Entry 8BCB (X-ray diffraction, 2.38 A resolution); this record covers chains B and J.

Chain B:
Molecule: U5 small nuclear ribonucleoprotein 200 kDa helicase
Organism: Homo sapiens
Notes: EC 3.6.4.13
UniProtKB: O75643 (U520_HUMAN); numbering as in UniProt (aligned over 394-2136)
Chain sequence (1747 residues; numbered 390 to 2136; the number before each row is that of its first residue):
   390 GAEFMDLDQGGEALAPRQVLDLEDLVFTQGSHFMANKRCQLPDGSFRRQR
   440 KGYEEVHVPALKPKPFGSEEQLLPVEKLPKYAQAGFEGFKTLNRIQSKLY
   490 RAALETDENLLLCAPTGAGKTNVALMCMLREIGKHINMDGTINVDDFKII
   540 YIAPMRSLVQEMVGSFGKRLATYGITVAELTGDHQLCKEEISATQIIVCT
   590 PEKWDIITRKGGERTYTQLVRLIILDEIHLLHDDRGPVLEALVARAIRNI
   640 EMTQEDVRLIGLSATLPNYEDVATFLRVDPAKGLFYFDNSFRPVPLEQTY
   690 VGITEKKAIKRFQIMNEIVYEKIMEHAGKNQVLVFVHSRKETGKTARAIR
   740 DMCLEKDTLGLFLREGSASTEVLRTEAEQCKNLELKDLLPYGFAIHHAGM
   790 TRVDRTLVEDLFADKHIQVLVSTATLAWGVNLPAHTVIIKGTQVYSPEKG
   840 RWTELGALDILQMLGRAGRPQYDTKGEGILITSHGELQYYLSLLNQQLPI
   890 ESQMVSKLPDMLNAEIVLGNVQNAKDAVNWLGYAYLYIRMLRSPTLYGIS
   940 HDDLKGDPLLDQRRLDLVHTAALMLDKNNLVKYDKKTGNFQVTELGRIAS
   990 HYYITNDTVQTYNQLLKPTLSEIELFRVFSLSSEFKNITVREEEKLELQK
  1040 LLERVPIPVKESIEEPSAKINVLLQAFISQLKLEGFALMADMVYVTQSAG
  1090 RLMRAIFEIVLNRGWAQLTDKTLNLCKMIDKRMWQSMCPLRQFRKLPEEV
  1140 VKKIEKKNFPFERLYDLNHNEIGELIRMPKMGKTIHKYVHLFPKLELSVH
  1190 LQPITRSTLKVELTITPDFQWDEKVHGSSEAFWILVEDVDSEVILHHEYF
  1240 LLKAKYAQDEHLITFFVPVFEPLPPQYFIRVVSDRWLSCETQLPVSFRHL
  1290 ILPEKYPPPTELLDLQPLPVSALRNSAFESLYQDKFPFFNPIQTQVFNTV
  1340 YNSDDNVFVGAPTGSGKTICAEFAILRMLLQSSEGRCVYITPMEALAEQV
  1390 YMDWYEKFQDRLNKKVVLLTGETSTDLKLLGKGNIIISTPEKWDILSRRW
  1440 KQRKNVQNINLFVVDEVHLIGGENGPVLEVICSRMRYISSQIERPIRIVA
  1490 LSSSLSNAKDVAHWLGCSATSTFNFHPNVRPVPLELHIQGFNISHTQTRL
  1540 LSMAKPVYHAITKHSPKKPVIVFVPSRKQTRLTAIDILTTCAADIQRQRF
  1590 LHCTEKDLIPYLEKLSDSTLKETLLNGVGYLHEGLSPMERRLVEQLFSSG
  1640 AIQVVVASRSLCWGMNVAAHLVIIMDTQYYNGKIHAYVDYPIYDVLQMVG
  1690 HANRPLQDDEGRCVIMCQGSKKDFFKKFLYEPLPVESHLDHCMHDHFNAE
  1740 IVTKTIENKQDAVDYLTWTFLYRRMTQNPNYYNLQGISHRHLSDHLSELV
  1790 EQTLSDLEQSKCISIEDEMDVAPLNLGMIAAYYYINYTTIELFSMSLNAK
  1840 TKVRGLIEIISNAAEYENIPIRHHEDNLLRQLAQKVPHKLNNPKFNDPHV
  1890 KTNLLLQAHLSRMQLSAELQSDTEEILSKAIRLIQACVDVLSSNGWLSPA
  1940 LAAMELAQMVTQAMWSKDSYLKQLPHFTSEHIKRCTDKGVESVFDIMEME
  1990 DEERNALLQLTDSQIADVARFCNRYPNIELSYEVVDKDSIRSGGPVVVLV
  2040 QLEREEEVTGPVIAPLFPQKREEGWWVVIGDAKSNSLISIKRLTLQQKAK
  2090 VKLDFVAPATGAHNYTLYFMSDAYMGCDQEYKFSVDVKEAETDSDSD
Unresolved in the structure: 390-401, 2123-2136
Sequence notes: expression tag (390-393)
Swiss-Prot annotation at these positions:
  - motif: Asp-615 to His-618 (DEIH box), Asp-1454 to His-1457 (DEVH box)
  - binding site (ATP): Ala-503 to Thr-510, Ala-1350 to Thr-1357
  - modified residue: Tyr-709 (Phosphotyrosine), Lys-971 (N6-acetyllysine), Thr-1428 (Phosphothreonine), Thr-1765 (Phosphothreonine), Ser-2002 (Phosphoserine), Thr-2131 (Phosphothreonine), Ser-2133 (Phosphoserine), Ser-2135 (Phosphoserine)
  - natural variant: Cys-502 (C502R: In RP33), Ala-542 (A542V: In RP33), Arg-681 (R681C: In RP33; R681H: In RP33), Pro-682 (P682S: In RP33), Val-683 (V683L: In RP33; uncertain significance), Tyr-689 (Y689C: In RP33), Ile-698 (I698V: In RP33), Gln-885 (Q885E: In RP33), Ser-1087 (S1087L: In RP33), Arg-1090 (R1090L: In RP33), Phe-1736 (F1736L: In a colorectal cancer sample), Arg-1779 (R1779H: In RP33)
  - mutagenesis: Arg-603 (R603A: Strongly decreases ATP-dependent RNA helicase activity), Arg-637 (R637A: Strongly decreases ATP-dependent RNA helicase activity), Lys-1544 (K1544A: Decreases ATP-dependent RNA helicase activity), His-1548 (H1548A: Strongly decreases ATP-dependent RNA helicase activity), Thr-1578 (T1578A: Decreases ATP-dependent RNA helicase activity)
Small-molecule neighbours:
  - sulfanilamide (SAN), molecule 1: Trp-593, Thr-597, Thr-606, Val-609, Ile-612, Arg-634, Ala-635, Asn-638, Val-646
  - sulfanilamide (SAN), molecule 2: Glu-983, Asn-1101, Arg-1102, Phe-1530, Asn-1531, Ile-1532, Ser-1533, Gln-1707, Gly-1708, Ser-1709
Reported in the primary citation:
  - binding site for sulfanilamide: Asn-1531, Gln-1707, Gly-1708, Ser-1709

Chain J:
Molecule: Pre-mRNA-processing-splicing factor 8
Organism: Homo sapiens
UniProtKB: Q6P2Q9 (PRP8_HUMAN); residues 2064-2320 here = UniProt positions 2064-2320
Chain sequence (263 residues; numbered 2058 to 2320; the number before each row is that of its first residue):
  2058 GPLGSMTQTFSSKTEWRVRAISAANLHLRTNHIYVSSDDIKETGYTYILP
  2108 KNVLKKFICISDLRAQIAGYLYGVSPPDNPQVKEIRCIVMVPQWGTHQTV
  2158 HLPGQLPQHEYLKEMEPLGWIHTQPNESPQLSPQDVTTHAKIMADNPSWD
  2208 GEKTIIITCSFTPGSCTLTAYKLTPSGYEWGRQNTDKGNNPKGYLPSHYE
  2258 RVQMLLSDRFLGFFMVPAQSSWNYNFMGVRHDPNMKYELQLANPKEFYHE
  2308 VHRPSHFLNFALL
Sequence notes: expression tag (2058-2063)
Swiss-Prot annotation at these positions:
  - natural variant: Pro-2301 (P2301T: In RP13), Phe-2304 (F2304L: In RP13), His-2309 (H2309P: In RP13; H2309R: In RP13), Arg-2310 (R2310G: In RP13; R2310K: In RP13), Phe-2314 (F2314L: In RP13)

Chain B / chain J interface:
Residue-residue contacts (63; chain B residue first):
  Thr-1008(B) / His-2084(J)
  Ser-1010(B) / Ala-2081(J)
  Ile-1012(B) / Ala-2077(J)
  Ile-1012(B) / Ile-2078(J)
  Lys-1039(B) / Leu-2320(J)
  Leu-1040(B) / Phe-2317(J)
  Leu-1041(B) / Arg-2074(J)
  Glu-1042(B) / Ser-2069(J)  hydrogen bond
  Glu-1042(B) / Lys-2070(J)
  Glu-1042(B) / Thr-2071(J)  hydrogen bond
  Glu-1042(B) / Arg-2074(J)  salt bridge
  Arg-1043(B) / Arg-2074(J)  hydrogen bond (backbone-side chain)
  Arg-1043(B) / Phe-2317(J)
  Val-1044(B) / Arg-2074(J)  hydrogen bond (backbone-side chain)
  Val-1044(B) / Phe-2317(J)  hydrophobic
  Pro-1045(B) / Trp-2073(J)
  Pro-1045(B) / Arg-2310(J)  hydrogen bond (backbone-side chain)
  Pro-1045(B) / His-2313(J)
  Pro-1045(B) / Phe-2314(J)  hydrophobic
  Pro-1045(B) / Phe-2317(J)
  Ile-1046(B) / Phe-2314(J)  hydrophobic
  Pro-1047(B) / Ala-2077(J)  hydrophobic
  Lys-1049(B) / Ile-2078(J)
  Ser-1068(B) / Phe-2317(J)
  Ser-1068(B) / Ala-2318(J)
  Leu-1070(B) / Phe-2317(J)
  Leu-1070(B) / Ala-2318(J)
  Leu-1070(B) / Leu-2320(J)  hydrophobic
  Lys-1110(B) / Glu-2303(J)  salt bridge
  Trp-1123(B) / Glu-2307(J)
  Trp-1123(B) / Phe-2314(J)  hydrophobic
  Gln-1124(B) / Glu-2307(J)  hydrogen bond (backbone-side chain)
  Ser-1125(B) / Glu-2307(J)  hydrogen bond (backbone-side chain)
  Ser-1125(B) / Pro-2311(J)
  Ser-1125(B) / Phe-2314(J)
  Ser-1125(B) / Leu-2315(J)
  Met-1126(B) / Leu-2315(J)  hydrophobic
  Met-1126(B) / Ala-2318(J)  hydrophobic
  Glu-1144(B) / Leu-2315(J)
  Asn-1147(B) / Arg-2287(J)  hydrogen bond
  Val-1228(B) / Leu-2268(J)  hydrophobic
  Val-1228(B) / Gly-2269(J)
  Val-1228(B) / Asn-2300(J)  hydrogen bond (backbone-side chain)
  Asp-1229(B) / Asn-2109(J)  hydrogen bond
  Asp-1229(B) / Lys-2113(J)  hydrogen bond (backbone-side chain)
  Asp-1229(B) / Asn-2300(J)
  Ser-1230(B) / Asn-2300(J)  hydrogen bond
  Glu-1231(B) / Lys-2113(J)
  Phe-1259(B) / Leu-2268(J)  hydrophobic
  Pro-1261(B) / Arg-2266(J)
  Pro-1263(B) / Leu-2268(J)  hydrophobic
  Pro-1264(B) / Leu-2268(J)
  Pro-1264(B) / Gly-2269(J)
  Pro-1264(B) / Phe-2270(J)  hydrophobic
  Gln-1265(B) / Phe-2270(J)
  Gln-1265(B) / Leu-2298(J)
  Phe-1267(B) / Leu-2298(J)
  Phe-1267(B) / Ala-2299(J)  hydrophobic
  Phe-1267(B) / Asn-2300(J)
  Gln-1281(B) / Ala-2299(J)
  Pro-1283(B) / Leu-2298(J)
  Arg-1287(B) / Tyr-2168(J)  hydrogen bond (side chain-backbone)
  Arg-1287(B) / Glu-2171(J)  salt bridge
Other interface residues (no listed pair), chain B (43 interface residues in all): Glu-1011, Val-1048, Gln-1064, Ala-1065, Gln-1106, Met-1117, Glu-1151, Arg-1152
Other interface residues (no listed pair), chain J (34 interface residues in all): Gln-2276, Lys-2302, His-2306

Overview:
43 residues of chain B face 34 of chain J across their interface, with 13 hydrogen bonds and 3 salt bridges.
Polar pairs include Glu-1042(B)/Arg-2074(J), Lys-1110(B)/Glu-2303(J) and Arg-1287(B)/Glu-2171(J). Bound to
chain B: sulfanilamide. The paper reports a binding site for sulfanilamide at Asn-1531(B), Gln-1707(B) and
Gly-1708(B) among others.
Chain B is U5 small nuclear ribonucleoprotein 200 kDa helicase and chain J is Pre-mRNA-processing-splicing
factor 8, both from Homo sapiens; the structure, Human Brr2 Helicase Region in complex with C-tail deleted
Jab1 and compound 34, was determined by X-ray diffraction (same publication as 8BC8, 8BC9, 8BCC, 8BCD, 8BCE,
8BCF and 8BCG).
